PDB entry 2QPE | X-ray diffraction, 2.90 A resolution | chains A and B of the 3 polymer chains in the assembly

== Chain A ==
Protein: Cytochrome c oxidase subunit 1
From: Thermus thermophilus
Notes: EC 1.9.3.1
UniProtKB: Q5SJ79 (COX1_THET8); numbering as in UniProt (aligned over 2-562)
Amino-acid sequence (568 residues; numbered -5 to 562; the number before each row is that of its first residue; numbers below 1 keep their minus sign (Met-5 is residue -5)):
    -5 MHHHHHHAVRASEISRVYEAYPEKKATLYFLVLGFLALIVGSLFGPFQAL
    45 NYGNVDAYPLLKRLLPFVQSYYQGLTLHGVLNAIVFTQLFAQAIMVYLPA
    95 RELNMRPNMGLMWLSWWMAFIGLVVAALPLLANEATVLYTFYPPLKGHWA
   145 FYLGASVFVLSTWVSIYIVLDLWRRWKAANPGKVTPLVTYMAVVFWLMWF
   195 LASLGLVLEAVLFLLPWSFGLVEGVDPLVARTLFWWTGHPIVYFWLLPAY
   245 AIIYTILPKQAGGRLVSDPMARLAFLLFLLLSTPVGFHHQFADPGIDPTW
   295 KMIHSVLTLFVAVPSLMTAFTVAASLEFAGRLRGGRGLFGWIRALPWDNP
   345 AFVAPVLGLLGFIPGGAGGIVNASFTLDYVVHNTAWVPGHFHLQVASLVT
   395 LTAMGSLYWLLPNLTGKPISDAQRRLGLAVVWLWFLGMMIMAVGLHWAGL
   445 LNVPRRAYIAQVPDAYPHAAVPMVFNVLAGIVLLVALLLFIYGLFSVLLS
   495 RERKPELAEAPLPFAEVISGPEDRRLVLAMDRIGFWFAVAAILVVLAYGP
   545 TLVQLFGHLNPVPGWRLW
Not modelled in the structure: -5 to 5
Construct notes: expression tag (-5 to 1); engineered mutation Arg258 (Lys in Q5SJ79)
Metal / ion sites: heme Fe: His72, His386; Cu+: His233, His282, His283; heme-as Fe near His384 (its only coordinating residue here)
Residues lining bound ligands:
  - heme-as (HAS): Tyr133, Trp229, Val236, Tyr237, Trp239, Leu240, Tyr244, His282, His283, Thr302, Ala306, Ser309, Leu310, Thr312, Ala313, Val316, Ala317, Leu320, Trp335, Ile336, Trp341, Val350, Leu353, Leu354, Phe356, Ile357, Gly360, Gly363, Ile364, Asn366, Ala367, Asp372, His376, Asn377, Val381, His384, Phe385, Gln388, Val389, Val393, Arg449
  - heme (HEM): Leu32, Ser36, Gly39, Pro40, Gln42, Ala43, Tyr46, Tyr65, Leu69, His72, Gly73, Asn76, Ala77, Phe80, Leu132, Tyr133, Pro382, Phe385, His386, Val389, Ala390, Thr394, Trp428, Met432, Met435, Arg449, Arg450, Ala451, Leu477
UniProt features mapped onto this chain:
  - binding site (Fe(II)-heme a): His72, His386
  - binding site (Cu cation): His233, Tyr237, His282, His283
  - binding site (heme a3): His384
  - cross-link: His233 to Tyr237 (1'-histidyl-3'-tyrosine (His-Tyr))

== Chain B ==
Protein: Cytochrome c oxidase subunit 2
From: Thermus thermophilus
Notes: EC 1.9.3.1
UniProtKB: Q5SJ80 (COX2_THET8); numbering as in UniProt (aligned over 1-168)
Amino-acid sequence (168 residues; numbered 1 to 168; the number before each row is that of its first residue):
     1 MVDQHKAHKAILAYEKGWLAFSLAMLFVFIALIAYTLATHTAGVIPAGKL
    51 ERVDPTTVRQEGPWADPAQAVVQTGPNQYTVYVLAFAFGYQPNPIEVPQG
   101 AEIVFKITSPDVIHGFHVEGTNINVEVLPGEVSTVRYTFKRPGEYRIICN
   151 QYCGLGHQNMFGTIVVKE
Not modelled in the structure: 1-2
Construct notes: engineered mutation Gln4 (Glu in Q5SJ80)
Metal / ion sites: dinuclear copper ion: His114, Cys149, Gln151, Cys153, His157, Met160
UniProt features mapped onto this chain:
  - binding site (Cu cation): His114, Cys149, Cys153, His157

== Chain A / chain B interface ==
Pairs across the interface (119; chain A residue first):
  Tyr66(A) with Tyr152(B), hydrophobic; Leu155(B), hydrophobic; His157(B); Gln158(B), hydrogen bond
  Thr130(A) with Tyr152(B), hydrogen bond (backbone-side chain)
  Leu132(A) with Tyr152(B), hydrophobic
  Tyr136(A) with Gln151(B)
  Pro137(A) with Ile113(B)
  Pro138(A) with Asp111(B); Pro129(B), hydrophobic
  Leu139(A) with Val112(B), hydrophobic; Tyr152(B), hydrophobic; Gly154(B)
  Asp220(A) with Arg52(B), salt bridge
  Pro221(A) with Leu128(B); Pro129(B)
  Leu222(A) with Leu128(B), hydrophobic
  Arg225(A) with Glu126(B), salt bridge
  Arg258(A) with Gln4(B)
  Val260(A) with His8(B), hydrogen bond (backbone-side chain)
  Ser261(A) with His8(B)
  Met264(A) with Glu15(B)
  Phe285(A) with Pro46(B)
  Ala286(A) with Pro46(B); Asn124(B); Val125(B); Glu126(B), hydrogen bond (backbone-backbone)
  Asp287(A) with Pro46(B); Glu126(B)
  Pro288(A) with Glu126(B); Glu131(B); Ser133(B)
  Gly289(A) with Ala47(B), hydrogen bond (backbone-backbone); Gly48(B); Leu50(B)
  Ile290(A) with Gly48(B)
  Pro292(A) with Gly48(B)
  Lys295(A) with Pro46(B)
  Met296(A) with Ile33(B), hydrophobic; Ala34(B), hydrophobic; Leu37(B), hydrophobic
  Ser299(A) with Ile33(B)
  Val300(A) with Ile30(B), hydrophobic
  Leu303(A) with Leu26(B); Ile30(B), hydrophobic
  Phe304(A) with Phe27(B), hydrophobic
  Val307(A) with Leu19(B), hydrophobic; Leu26(B), hydrophobic
  Leu310(A) with Trp18(B), hydrogen bond (backbone-side chain); Ser22(B)
  Met311(A) with Glu15(B); Trp18(B)
  Phe314(A) with Tyr14(B), hydrophobic; Glu15(B); Trp18(B)
  Thr315(A) with Glu15(B), hydrogen bond
  Phe322(A) with Asp3(B)
  Ser368(A) with Ile33(B)
  Phe369(A) with Leu37(B), hydrophobic
  Thr370(A) with Thr36(B), hydrogen bond; Ile45(B)
  Tyr373(A) with Val44(B), hydrophobic; Ile45(B); Pro46(B); Asn122(B); Asn124(B)
  Val374(A) with Asn122(B)
  His376(A) with Asn124(B), hydrogen bond (backbone-side chain); Glu126(B), salt bridge; Asn150(B), hydrogen bond (backbone-side chain)
  Asn377(A) with Glu126(B), hydrogen bond; Asn150(B), hydrogen bond (side chain-backbone); Gln151(B)
  Leu445(A) with Glu119(B)
  Asn446(A) with His117(B); Glu119(B); Gly120(B), hydrogen bond (side chain-backbone); Ile148(B)
  Pro448(A) with Ile148(B), hydrophobic; Cys149(B); Asn150(B)
  Arg449(A) with His157(B)
  Arg450(A) with Gln151(B), hydrogen bond; Tyr152(B); His157(B), hydrogen bond (backbone-side chain)
  Ala451(A) with His157(B)
  Tyr452(A) with Gln158(B)
  Val456(A) with Gln158(B); Asn159(B)
  Ala459(A) with Arg146(B), hydrogen bond (backbone-side chain)
  Tyr460(A) with Arg146(B); Ile148(B); Phe161(B)
  Ile512(A) with Gln4(B); His8(B), hydrogen bond (backbone-side chain)
  Ser513(A) with His5(B), hydrogen bond (backbone-side chain); His8(B)
  Gly514(A) with His8(B)
  Pro515(A) with Lys9(B)
  Asp517(A) with His8(B), salt bridge
  Leu549(A) with Leu50(B), hydrophobic
  His552(A) with Leu50(B); Arg52(B), hydrogen bond (backbone-side chain)
  Leu553(A) with Arg52(B)
  Asn554(A) with Arg52(B); Val53(B), hydrogen bond (side chain-backbone); Gly130(B), hydrogen bond (side chain-backbone)
  Val556(A) with Pro55(B), hydrophobic; Pro129(B)
  Trp559(A) with Pro110(B); Asp111(B), hydrogen bond (side chain-backbone); Val112(B), hydrophobic
  Leu561(A) with Ala87(B), hydrophobic; Val112(B), hydrophobic; Cys153(B); Gly154(B); Leu155(B), hydrogen bond (backbone-backbone)
  Trp562(A) with Tyr152(B); Leu155(B), hydrophobic
Also at the interface, not in a pair above, chain A (73 interface residues in all): Ser64, Val131, Asp291, Ala318, Leu326, Ile364, Thr378, Gln455, Pro557
Also at the interface, not in a pair above, chain B (63 interface residues in all): Ile11, Leu12, Leu23, Phe29, Lys49, Thr56, Val132

== Overview ==
73 residues of chain A face 63 of chain B across their interface, with 23 hydrogen bonds and 4 salt bridges.
Polar pairs include Asp220(A)-Arg52(B), Arg225(A)-Glu126(B) and His376(A)-Glu126(B). Ligands of chain A: heme
and heme-as.
Here chain A is Cytochrome c oxidase subunit 1 and chain B is Cytochrome c oxidase subunit 2, both from
Thermus thermophilus. Entry 2QPE (An unexpected outcome of surface-engineering an integral membrane protein:
Improved crystallization of cytochrome ba3 oxidase from ...) was determined by X-ray diffraction (same
publication as 2QPD).
